PDB entry 6T93 | electron microscopy, 3.49 A resolution | chains A and J of the 10 polymer chains in the assembly

== Chain A ==
Protein: Histone H3.1
Organism: Homo sapiens
Reference sequence: P68431 (H31_HUMAN); residues 1-136 here = UniProt positions 1-136
Chain sequence (139 residues; row label = number of the first residue in the row; numbers below 1 keep their minus sign (Gly-2 is residue -2)):
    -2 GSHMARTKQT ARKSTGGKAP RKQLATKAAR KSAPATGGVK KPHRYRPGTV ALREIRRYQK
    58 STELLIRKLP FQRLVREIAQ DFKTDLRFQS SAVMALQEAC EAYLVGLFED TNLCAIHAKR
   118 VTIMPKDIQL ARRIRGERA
Disordered / not traced: -2 to 38, 135-136
Differences from the reference sequence: expression tag (-2 to 0)
UniProt features mapped onto this chain:
  - modified residue: Arg3 (Asymmetric dimethylarginine), Thr4 (Phosphothreonine), Lys5 (Allysine), Gln6 (5-glutamyl dopamine), Thr7 (Phosphothreonine), Arg9 (Citrulline), Lys10 (N6,N6,N6-trimethyllysine), Ser11 (ADP-ribosylserine), Thr12 (Phosphothreonine), Lys15 (N6-(2-hydroxyisobutyryl)lysine), Arg18 (Asymmetric dimethylarginine), Lys19 (N6-(2-hydroxyisobutyryl)lysine), Lys24 (N6-(2-hydroxyisobutyryl)lysine), Arg27 (Citrulline), Lys28 (N6,N6,N6-trimethyllysine), Ser29 (ADP-ribosylserine), Lys37 (N6,N6,N6-trimethyllysine), Lys38 (N6-methyllysine), Tyr42 (Phosphotyrosine), Lys57 (N6,N6,N6-trimethyllysine) and 8 more in UniProt
  - lipidation: Lys19 (N6-decanoyllysine)
  - natural variant: Lys28 (K28M: In GLM), Lys37 (K37I: Found in pediatric undifferentiated soft tissue sarcoma samples; uncertain significance; K37M: Found in pediatric undifferentiated soft tissue sarcoma samples; uncertain significance)

== Chain J ==
Molecule: 153-nt DNA strand
Sequence (153 nucleotides; row label = number of the first residue in the row; numbers below 1 keep their minus sign (DA-2 is residue -2)):
    -2 ATCACAGGAT GTATATATCT GACACGTGCC TGGAGACTAG GGAGTAATCC CCTTGGCGGT
    58 TAAAACGCGG GGGACAGCGC GTACGTGCGT TTAAGCGGTG CTAGAGCTGT CTACGACCAA
   118 TTGAGCGGAT TTGCATAACA AAGTCTCCAG GAT
Disordered / not traced: -2, 150

== Interface between chain A and chain J ==
Contacting residue pairs - 23 pairs, chain A then chain J:
  Arg41(A) - DT83(J)  hydrogen bond to the base
  Arg41(A) - DG84(J)  phosphate contact
  Tyr42(A) - DT7(J)  hydrogen bond to the phosphate
  Tyr42(A) - DG8(J)  sugar contact
  Tyr42(A) - DT83(J)  phosphate contact
  Tyr42(A) - DG84(J)  hydrogen bond to the phosphate
  Arg43(A) - DT83(J)  phosphate contact
  Pro44(A) - DG82(J)  phosphate contact
  Pro44(A) - DT83(J)  phosphate contact
  Gly45(A) - DT83(J)  hydrogen bond to the phosphate
  Thr46(A) - DT83(J)  phosphate contact
  Val47(A) - DT83(J)  phosphate contact
  Val47(A) - DG84(J)  phosphate contact
  Ala48(A) - DT83(J)  phosphate contact
  Arg50(A) - DG8(J)  hydrogen bond to the phosphate
  Arg50(A) - DT9(J)  salt bridge to the phosphate
  Arg64(A) - DA91(J)  phosphate contact
  Arg64(A) - DG92(J)  salt bridge to the phosphate
  Lys65(A) - DG92(J)  hydrogen bond to the phosphate
  Leu66(A) - DA91(J)  sugar contact
  Leu66(A) - DG92(J)  hydrogen bond to the phosphate
  Arg70(A) - DA91(J)  salt bridge to the phosphate
  Arg84(A) - DG101(J)  sugar contact
Interface residues without a listed pair, chain A (18 interface residues in all): His40, Lys57, Pro67, Lys116
Interface residues without a listed pair, chain J (12 interface residues in all): DA10, DA73, DC93

== Summary ==
18 residues of chain A face 12 of chain J across their interface; the contacts include 7 hydrogen bonds and 3
salt bridges. Among the polar pairs are Arg41(A)-DT83(J), Tyr42(A)-DT7(J) and Tyr42(A)-DG84(J).
Here chain A is Histone H3.1 (Homo sapiens) and chain J is a 153-nt DNA strand. Entry 6T93 (Nucleosome with
OCT4-SOX2 motif at SHL-6) was determined by electron microscopy.
